7FFN - chains L and N of the 5 polymer chains in the assembly; structure by electron microscopy, 3.00 A resolution.

# Chain L
Molecule: assembly protein E3
Source organism: Venezuelan equine encephalitis virus (strain TC-83)
Reference sequence: P05674 (POLS_EEVV8); residues 1-59 here correspond to UniProt positions 276-334 (UniProt number = residue number + 275)
Sequence (59 residues; numbered 1 to 59; the number before each row is that of its first residue):
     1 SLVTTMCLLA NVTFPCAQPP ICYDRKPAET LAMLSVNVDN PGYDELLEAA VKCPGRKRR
Unresolved in the structure: 1-3, 54-59
Disulfides: C7-C16

# Chain N
Molecule: Spike glycoprotein E2
Source organism: Venezuelan equine encephalitis virus (strain TC-83)
Reference sequence: P05674 (POLS_EEVV8); residues 1-423 here correspond to UniProt positions 335-757 (UniProt number = residue number + 334)
Sequence (423 residues; each row starts with the number of its first residue):
     1 STEELFNEYK LTRPYMARCI RCAVGSCHSP IAIEAVKSDG HDGYVRLQTS SQYGLDSSGN
    61 LKGRTMRYDM HGTIKEIPLH QVSLYTSRPC HIVDGHGYFL LARCPAGDSI TMEFKKDSVR
   121 HSCSVPYEVK FNPVGRELYT HPPEHGVEQA CQVYAHDAQN RGAYVEMHLP GSEVDSSLVS
   181 LSGSSVTVTP PDGTSALVEC ECGGTKISET INKTKQFSQC TKKEQCRAYR LQNDKWVYNS
   241 DKLPKAAGAT LKGKLHVPFL LADGKCTVPL APEPMITFGF RSVSLKLHPK NPTYLITRQL
   301 ADEPHYTHEL ISEPAVRNFT VTEKGWEFVW GNHPPKRFWA QETAPGNPHG LPHEVITHYY
   361 HRYPMSTILG LSICAAIATV SVAASTWLFC RSRVACLTPY RLTPNARIPF CLAVLCCART
   421 ARA
Unresolved in the structure: 420-423
Disulfides: C19-C123, C22-C27, C90-C104, C151-C266, C200-C226, C202-C220

# Interface between chain L and chain N
Contacting residue pairs - 26 pairs, chain L then chain N:
  Y23(L) - L11(N)
  Y23(L) - D234(N)
  Y23(L) - K235(N)  hydrogen bond
  L31(L) - L11(N)  hydrophobic
  L31(L) - D234(N)
  L31(L) - K235(N)
  L31(L) - W236(N)
  L31(L) - K252(N)
  A32(L) - K252(N)
  L34(L) - K252(N)
  L34(L) - G253(N)
  S35(L) - K252(N)  hydrogen bond
  V38(L) - L251(N)  hydrophobic
  V38(L) - G253(N)
  V38(L) - K254(N)
  Y43(L) - G253(N)
  Y43(L) - K254(N)  hydrogen bond (side chain-backbone)
  D44(L) - N160(N)
  D44(L) - Y164(N)
  L47(L) - E8(N)
  L47(L) - K254(N)
  L47(L) - L255(N)  hydrophobic
  E48(L) - E4(N)
  V51(L) - E4(N)
  V51(L) - N7(N)
  K52(L) - E4(N)
Other interface residues (no listed pair), chain L (15 interface residues in all): P27, A28, T30
Other interface residues (no listed pair), chain N (17 interface residues in all): E3, K10, N233

# Summary
15 residues of chain L face 17 of chain N across their interface, with 3 hydrogen bonds. Among the polar pairs
are Y23(L)-K235(N), S35(L)-K252(N) and Y43(L)-K254(N).
Here chain L is assembly protein E3 and chain N is Spike glycoprotein E2, both from Venezuelan equine
encephalitis virus (strain TC-83). Entry 7FFN (Cryo-EM structure of VEEV VLP-LDLRAD3-D1 complex at the 5-fold
axes) was determined by electron microscopy (same publication as 7FFE, 7FFF, 7FFL, 7FFO and 7FFQ).
